PDB entry 5XON | electron microscopy, 3.83 A resolution | chains B and P of the 18 polymer chains in the assembly

== Chain B ==
Protein: DNA-directed RNA polymerase subunit beta
Source organism: Komagataella phaffii (strain GS115 / ATCC 20864)
Notes: EC 2.7.7.6
UniProtKB: C4QZQ7 (C4QZQ7_KOMPG); residue numbers follow UniProt; this construct covers 1-1227
Amino-acid sequence (1227 residues; each row starts with the number of its first residue):
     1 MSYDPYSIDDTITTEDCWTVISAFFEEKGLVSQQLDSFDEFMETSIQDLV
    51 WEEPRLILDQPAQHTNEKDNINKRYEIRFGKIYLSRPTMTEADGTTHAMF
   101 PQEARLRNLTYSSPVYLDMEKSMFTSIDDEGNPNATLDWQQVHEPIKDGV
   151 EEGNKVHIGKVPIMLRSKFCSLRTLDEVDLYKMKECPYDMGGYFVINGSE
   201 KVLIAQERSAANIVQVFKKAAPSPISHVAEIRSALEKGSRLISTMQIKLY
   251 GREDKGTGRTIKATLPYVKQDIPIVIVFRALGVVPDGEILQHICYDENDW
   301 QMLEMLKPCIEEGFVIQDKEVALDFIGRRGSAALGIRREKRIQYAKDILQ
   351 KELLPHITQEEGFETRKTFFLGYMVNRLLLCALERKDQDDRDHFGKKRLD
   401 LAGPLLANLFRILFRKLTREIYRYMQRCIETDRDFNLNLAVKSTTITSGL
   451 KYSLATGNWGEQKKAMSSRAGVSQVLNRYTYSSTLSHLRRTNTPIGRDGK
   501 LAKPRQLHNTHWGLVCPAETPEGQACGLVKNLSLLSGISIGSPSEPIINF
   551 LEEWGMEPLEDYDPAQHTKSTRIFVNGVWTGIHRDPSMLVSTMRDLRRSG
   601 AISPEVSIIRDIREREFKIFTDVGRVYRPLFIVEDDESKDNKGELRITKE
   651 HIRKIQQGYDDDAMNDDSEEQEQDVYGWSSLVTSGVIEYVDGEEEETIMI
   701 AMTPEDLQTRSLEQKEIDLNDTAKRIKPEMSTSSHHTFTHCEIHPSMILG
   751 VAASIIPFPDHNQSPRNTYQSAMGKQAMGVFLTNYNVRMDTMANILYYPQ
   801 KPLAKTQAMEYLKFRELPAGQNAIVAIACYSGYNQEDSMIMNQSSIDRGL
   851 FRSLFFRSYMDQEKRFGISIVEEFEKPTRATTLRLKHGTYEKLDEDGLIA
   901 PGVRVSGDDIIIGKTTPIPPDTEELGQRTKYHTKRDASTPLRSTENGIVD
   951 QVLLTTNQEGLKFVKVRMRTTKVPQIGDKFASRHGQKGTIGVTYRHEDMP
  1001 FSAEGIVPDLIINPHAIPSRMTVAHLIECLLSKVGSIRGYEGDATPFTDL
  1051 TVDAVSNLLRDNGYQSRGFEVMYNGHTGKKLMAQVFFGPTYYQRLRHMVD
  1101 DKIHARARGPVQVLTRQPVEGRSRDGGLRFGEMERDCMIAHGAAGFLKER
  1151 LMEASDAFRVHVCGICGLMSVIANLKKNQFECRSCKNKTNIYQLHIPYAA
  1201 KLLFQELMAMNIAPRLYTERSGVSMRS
Not modelled in the structure: 1-8, 129-152, 663-674, 712-718, 921-930, 1223-1227
Bound ions: Zn2+: Cys1163, Cys1166, Cys1182

== Chain P ==
Molecule: 30-nt RNA strand
Sequence (30 nucleotides; row label = number of the first residue in the row; numbers below 1 keep their minus sign (A-19 is residue -19)):
   -19 AUCUUGAAUCUAUUUCUUUUAUCGAGAGGU
Not modelled in the structure: -19 to -6
Bound ions: Mg2+: U10 (shared with 3 residues of chain A)

== Interface between chain B and chain P ==
Pairs across the interface (11; chain B residue first):
  Gln474(B) with G6(P), phosphate contact; A7(P), phosphate contact
  Gln776(B) with G8(P), hydrogen bond to the phosphate; G9(P), hydrogen bond to the phosphate
  Lys886(B) with U-1(P), base contact
  His887(B) with U-2(P), hydrogen bond to the base
  Lys979(B) with G9(P), phosphate contact; U10(P), salt bridge to the phosphate
  Lys987(B) with U10(P), salt bridge to the phosphate
  His1097(B) with G9(P), sugar contact
  Arg1124(B) with U0(P), sugar contact
Other interface residues (no listed pair), chain B (11 interface residues in all): Arg497, Ser1123, Asp1125
Other interface residues (no listed pair), chain P (9 interface residues in all): A1

== In short ==
Chain B and chain P form an interface of 11 and 9 residues respectively; the contacts include 3 hydrogen bonds
and 2 salt bridges. Among the polar pairs are His887(B)-U-2(P), Gln776(B)-G8(P) and Gln776(B)-G9(P).
Cys1163(B), Cys1166(B) and Cys1182(B) coordinate Zn2+.
Chain B is DNA-directed RNA polymerase subunit beta (Komagataella phaffii (strain GS115 / ATCC 20864)) and
chain P is a 30-nt RNA strand; the structure, RNA Polymerase II elongation complex bound with Spt4/5 and
TFIIS, was determined by electron microscopy (same publication as 5XOG).
